PDB entry 8VJM | electron microscopy, 4.00 A resolution | chains A and B of the 4 polymer chains in the assembly

== Chain A ==
Molecule: Stage IV sporulation protein FB
Organism: Bacillus subtilis subsp. subtilis str. 168
Notes: EC 3.4.24.-
UniProt: P26937 (SP4FB_BACSU); residue numbers follow UniProt; this construct covers 1-288
Amino-acid sequence (314 residues; each row starts with the number of its first residue):
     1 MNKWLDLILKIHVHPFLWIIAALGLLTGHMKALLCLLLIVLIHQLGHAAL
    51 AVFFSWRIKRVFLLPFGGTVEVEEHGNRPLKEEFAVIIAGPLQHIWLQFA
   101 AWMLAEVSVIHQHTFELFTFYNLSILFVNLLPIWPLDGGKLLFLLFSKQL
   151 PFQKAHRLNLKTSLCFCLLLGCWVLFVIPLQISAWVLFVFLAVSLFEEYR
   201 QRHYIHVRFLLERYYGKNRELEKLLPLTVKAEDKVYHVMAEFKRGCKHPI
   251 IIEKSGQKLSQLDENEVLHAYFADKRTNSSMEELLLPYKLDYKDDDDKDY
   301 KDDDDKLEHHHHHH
Disordered / not traced: 289-314
Differences from the reference sequence: engineered mutation Gln44 (Glu in P26937); expression tag (289-314)
Residues lining bound ligands:
  - Lauryl Maltose Neopentyl Glycol (LMN), molecule 1: Phe16, Leu17, Ile20, His29, Ala32, Leu33, Leu36, Pro65, His113, Leu117, Tyr121, Ser183, Val186
  - Lauryl Maltose Neopentyl Glycol (LMN), molecule 2: Leu25, Leu26, Thr27, Gly28
Curated features (UniProtKB/Swiss-Prot):
  - binding site (Zn(2+)): His43, His47, Asp137
What the authors report for this chain:
  - mutagenesis - E83A, H203A, Y204A, H206A, R208A, F209A, E212A, Y215A, R244A: unchanged catalytic activity
  - mutagenesis - Y204A/R208A, R213A: decreased catalytic activity
  - catalytic residues: His43, His47, Asp137 (by similarity / conservation)

== Chain B ==
Molecule: RNA polymerase sigma-K factor
Organism: Bacillus subtilis subsp. subtilis str. 168
UniProt: P12254 (RPSK_BACSU); residues 1-115 here = UniProt positions 1-115
Amino-acid sequence (135 residues; row label = number of the first residue in the row):
     1 MVTGVFAALGFVVKELVFLVSYVKNNAFPQPLSSSEEKKYLELMAKGDEH
    51 ARNMLIEHNLRLVAHIVKKFENTGEDAEDLISIGTIGLIKGIESYSAGKG
   101 TKLATYAARCIENEILMHLRALKKTKKGSHHHHHH
Disordered / not traced: 1-10, 127-135
Differences from the reference sequence: expression tag (116-135)
Curated features (UniProtKB/Swiss-Prot):
  - motif: Asp79 to Ile92 (Polymerase core binding)

== Interface between chain A and chain B ==
Contacting residue pairs (88; chain A residue first):
  Leu36(A) with Val17(B), hydrophobic; Leu19(B), hydrophobic
  Val40(A) with Leu19(B), hydrophobic
  His43(A) with Ser21(B), hydrogen bond
  Gln44(A) with Ser21(B)
  Arg57(A) with Met54(B), hydrogen bond; Glu57(B), salt bridge; His58(B), hydrogen bond
  Lys59(A) with Asn26(B); Gln30(B)
  Phe66(A) with Leu19(B); Val20(B)
  Gly67(A) with Val20(B)
  Gly68(A) with Val20(B), hydrogen bond (backbone-backbone); Tyr22(B)
  Thr69(A) with Tyr22(B)
  Val70(A) with Tyr22(B), hydrogen bond (backbone-backbone); Val23(B); Lys24(B), hydrogen bond (backbone-backbone)
  Glu71(A) with Lys24(B); Asn26(B)
  Val72(A) with Val23(B), hydrophobic; Lys24(B), hydrogen bond (backbone-backbone); Asn25(B); Asn26(B), hydrogen bond (backbone-backbone)
  Glu73(A) with Asn26(B); Pro29(B); Gln30(B)
  Glu74(A) with Asn25(B), hydrogen bond (backbone-side chain)
  His75(A) with Asn25(B), hydrogen bond (side chain-backbone); Asn26(B)
  Asn77(A) with Glu57(B)
  Ile87(A) with Val23(B), hydrophobic
  Phe120(A) with Val12(B), hydrophobic; Glu15(B); Leu16(B), hydrophobic
  Tyr121(A) with Val17(B), hydrophobic
  Ser124(A) with Leu16(B); Val17(B)
  Ile125(A) with Leu19(B), hydrophobic
  Val128(A) with Phe18(B), hydrophobic
  Asn129(A) with Leu19(B); Val20(B); Ser21(B), hydrogen bond
  Pro135(A) with Tyr22(B), hydrophobic
  Leu136(A) with Val20(B), hydrophobic; Tyr22(B)
  Asp137(A) with Ser21(B)
  Lys140(A) with Val23(B), hydrogen bond (side chain-backbone); Asn25(B), hydrogen bond
  Ile178(A) with Val13(B), hydrophobic
  Gln181(A) with Val13(B); Lys14(B); Leu16(B), hydrogen bond (side chain-backbone)
  Ser183(A) with Phe18(B), hydrogen bond (side chain-backbone)
  Ala184(A) with Phe18(B)
  Phe190(A) with Val20(B), hydrophobic; Tyr22(B)
  Glu197(A) with Lys24(B), salt bridge
  Gln201(A) with Ala27(B)
  His203(A) with Ala77(B); Glu78(B)
  Tyr204(A) with Phe28(B), hydrophobic; Ala64(B); Ile81(B)
  Val207(A) with Ile81(B), hydrophobic
  Arg208(A) with Asn26(B), hydrogen bond (side chain-backbone); Ala27(B), hydrogen bond (side chain-backbone); Glu57(B), salt bridge; Leu60(B)
  Leu211(A) with Asn53(B); Ile56(B), hydrophobic
  Glu212(A) with Asn53(B), hydrogen bond
  Tyr215(A) with Glu49(B); Arg52(B); Asn53(B); Ile56(B), hydrophobic; Ile89(B)
  Lys217(A) with Asp48(B), salt bridge
  Tyr236(A) with Glu78(B), hydrogen bond
  Tyr271(A) with Ser82(B), hydrogen bond
  Phe272(A) with Ile86(B); Lys90(B)
  Ala273(A) with Lys90(B), hydrogen bond (backbone-side chain)
  Lys275(A) with Ile86(B); Lys90(B); Glu114(B), salt bridge
  Thr277(A) with Ser82(B), hydrogen bond
Also at the interface, not in a pair above, chain A (57 interface residues in all): His47, Gln153, Trp173, Leu187, Glu198, Ile205, Arg219, Asn278
Also at the interface, not in a pair above, chain B (42 interface residues in all): His50, Val67, Ile83, Thr85, His118

== Summary ==
57 residues of chain A and 42 residues of chain B are in contact, with 22 hydrogen bonds and 5 salt bridges.
Among the polar pairs are Arg57(A)-Glu57(B), Glu197(A)-Lys24(B) and Arg208(A)-Glu57(B). The paper reports
catalytic residues His43(A), His47(A) and Asp137(A); Y204A/R208A and R213A of chain A reduce catalytic
activity; 11 substitutions were tested in all.
Here chain A is Stage IV sporulation protein FB and chain B is RNA polymerase sigma-K factor, both from
Bacillus subtilis subsp. subtilis str. 168. Entry 8VJM (SpoIVFB(E44Q variant):pro-sigmaK complex) was
determined by electron microscopy, deposited together with 8VJL.
